8JWX - chains R and E of the 25 polymer chains in the assembly; structure by electron microscopy, 3.30 A resolution.

# Chain R
Name: Attachment protein G3P
Organism: Enterobacteria phage M13
Reference sequence: P69168 (G3P_BPM13); residues 1-406 here correspond to UniProt positions 19-424 (UniProt number = residue number + 18)
Chain sequence (406 residues; row label = number of the first residue in the row):
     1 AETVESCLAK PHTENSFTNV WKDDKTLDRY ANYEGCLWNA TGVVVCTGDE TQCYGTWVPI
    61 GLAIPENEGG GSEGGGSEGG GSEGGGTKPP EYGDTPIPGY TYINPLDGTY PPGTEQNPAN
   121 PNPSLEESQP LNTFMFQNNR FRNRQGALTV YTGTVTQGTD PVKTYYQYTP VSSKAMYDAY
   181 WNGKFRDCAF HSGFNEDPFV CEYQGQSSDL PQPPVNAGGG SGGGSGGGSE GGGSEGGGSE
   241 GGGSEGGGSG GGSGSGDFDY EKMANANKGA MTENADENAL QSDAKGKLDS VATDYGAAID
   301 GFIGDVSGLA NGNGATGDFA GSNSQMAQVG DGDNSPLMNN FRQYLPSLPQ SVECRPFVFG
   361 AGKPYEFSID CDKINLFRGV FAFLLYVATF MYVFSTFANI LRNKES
Not modelled in the structure: 1-261
Differences from the reference sequence: conflict G360 (Ser378 in P69168)

# Chain E
Name: Head virion protein G6P
Organism: Enterobacteria phage M13
Reference sequence: P69532 (G6P_BPM13); residue numbers follow UniProt; this construct covers 1-112
Chain sequence (112 residues; each row starts with the number of its first residue):
     1 MPVLLGIPLL LRFLGFLLVT LFGYLLTFLK KGFGKIAIAI SLFLALIIGL NSILVGYLSD
    61 ISAQLPSDFV QGVQLILPSN ALPCFYVILS VKAAIFIFDV KQKIVSYLDW DK
Not modelled in the structure: 1, 111-112

# Chain R / chain E interface
Residue-residue contacts (94):
  M271(R) - L4(E)
  T272(R) - P2(E)
  T272(R) - V3(E)
  E273(R) - P2(E)
  E273(R) - V3(E)  hydrogen bond (backbone-backbone)
  E273(R) - L5(E)
  N274(R) - P2(E)
  A275(R) - P2(E)
  A275(R) - V3(E)  hydrophobic
  A275(R) - P8(E)  hydrophobic
  L280(R) - L11(E)  hydrophobic
  K287(R) - V19(E)
  V291(R) - F22(E)  hydrophobic
  A292(R) - F22(E)
  Y295(R) - F22(E)  hydrophobic
  Y295(R) - L26(E)  hydrophobic
  Y295(R) - L29(E)
  A298(R) - F33(E)
  I299(R) - L29(E)  hydrophobic
  I299(R) - F33(E)  hydrophobic
  F302(R) - F33(E)  hydrophobic
  F302(R) - I36(E)  hydrophobic
  V306(R) - I104(E)
  V306(R) - L108(E)  hydrophobic
  A310(R) - K101(E)
  A310(R) - I104(E)
  A310(R) - V105(E)  hydrophobic
  D318(R) - G34(E)
  D318(R) - A37(E)
  F319(R) - F33(E)
  F319(R) - A37(E)  hydrophobic
  S322(R) - I40(E)
  S322(R) - S41(E)
  Q325(R) - S41(E)
  Q325(R) - L44(E)
  Q325(R) - A45(E)
  M326(R) - L44(E)  hydrophobic
  M326(R) - K101(E)
  Q328(R) - I48(E)
  V329(R) - I97(E)
  V329(R) - V100(E)  hydrophobic
  G330(R) - I97(E)
  G330(R) - K101(E)
  D331(R) - I97(E)
  D331(R) - K101(E)
  G332(R) - A94(E)
  G332(R) - I97(E)
  D333(R) - A93(E)
  S335(R) - F96(E)
  S335(R) - I97(E)
  L337(R) - N51(E)  hydrogen bond (backbone-side chain)
  M338(R) - K92(E)
  M338(R) - A93(E)  hydrophobic
  M338(R) - F96(E)  hydrophobic
  N340(R) - V55(E)
  F341(R) - N51(E)
  F341(R) - V55(E)  hydrophobic
  F341(R) - L58(E)  hydrophobic
  Y344(R) - V55(E)  hydrophobic
  Y344(R) - L58(E)
  Y344(R) - S59(E)
  L345(R) - L89(E)  hydrophobic
  S347(R) - Q64(E)
  P349(R) - V73(E)  hydrophobic
  P349(R) - Q74(E)
  P349(R) - L77(E)
  P349(R) - L82(E)
  Q350(R) - Q74(E)
  S351(R) - L77(E)  hydrogen bond (side chain-backbone)
  S351(R) - P78(E)  hydrogen bond (side chain-backbone)
  S351(R) - S79(E)
  V352(R) - Q74(E)
  C354(R) - L75(E)  hydrophobic
  R355(R) - Q74(E)
  R355(R) - L75(E)
  F357(R) - Q71(E)
  I374(R) - L75(E)
  R378(R) - Q74(E)  hydrogen bond (side chain-backbone)
  R378(R) - L75(E)  hydrogen bond (side chain-backbone)
  R378(R) - I76(E)
  R378(R) - L77(E)  hydrogen bond (side chain-backbone)
  R378(R) - P78(E)
  F381(R) - P78(E)
  A382(R) - P78(E)  hydrophobic
  A382(R) - N80(E)  hydrogen bond (backbone-side chain)
  L385(R) - P78(E)  hydrophobic
  T389(R) - C84(E)  hydrogen bond
  Y392(R) - V91(E)
  Y392(R) - K92(E)
  T396(R) - V91(E)
  T396(R) - I95(E)
  S406(R) - V91(E)
  S406(R) - K92(E)
  S406(R) - I95(E)
Also at the interface, not in a pair above, chain R (58 interface residues in all): L288, D294, L309, R342, L348, F377, V393, I400
Also at the interface, not in a pair above, chain E (63 interface residues in all): R12, G15, F16, L18, L25, I47, L54, L65, A81, F85, Y86, V87, I88, S90, F98

# Summary
The interface between chain R and chain E involves 58 residues on one side and 63 on the other, with 9
hydrogen bonds. Polar contacts include L337(R)-N51(E), S351(R)-L77(E) and S351(R)-P78(E).
Here chain R is Attachment protein G3P and chain E is Head virion protein G6P, both from Enterobacteria phage
M13. Entry 8JWX (bottom segment of the bacteriophage M13 mini variant) was determined by electron microscopy.
